Entry 2WKU (X-ray diffraction, 2.30 A resolution); this record covers chains B and D of the 4 polymer chains in the assembly.

Chain B (and D):
Protein: Acetyl-CoA acetyltransferase
Source organism: Zoogloea ramigera
Notes: EC 2.3.1.9; chain D of this document is another copy of the same molecule, construct and numbering; everything in this record applies to it too
Reference sequence: P07097 (THIL_ZOORA); the construct has insertions or renumbered stretches relative to UniProt, so the offset changes along the chain: 1-10 = UniProt 2-11; 12-392 = UniProt 12-392
Amino-acid sequence (392 residues; row label = number of the first residue in the row):
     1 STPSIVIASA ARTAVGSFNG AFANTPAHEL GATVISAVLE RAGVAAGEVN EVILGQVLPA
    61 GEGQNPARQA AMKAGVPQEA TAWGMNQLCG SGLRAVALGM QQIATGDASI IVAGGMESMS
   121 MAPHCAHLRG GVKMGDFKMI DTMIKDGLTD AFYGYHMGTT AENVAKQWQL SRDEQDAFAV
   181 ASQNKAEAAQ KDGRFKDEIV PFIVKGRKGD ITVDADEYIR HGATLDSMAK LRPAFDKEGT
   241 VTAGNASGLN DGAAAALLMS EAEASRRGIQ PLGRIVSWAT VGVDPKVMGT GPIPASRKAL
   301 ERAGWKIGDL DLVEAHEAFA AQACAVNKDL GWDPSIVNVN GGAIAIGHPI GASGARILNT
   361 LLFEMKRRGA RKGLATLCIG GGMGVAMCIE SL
Disordered / not traced: 1-3
Construct notes: engineered mutation His-316 (Asn in P07097)
Ligand contacts: D-mannose (DNO): Ala-8, Ser-9, Ala-10, Arg-41, Asp-197, Gln-270, Leu-272, Phe-363
UniProt features mapped onto this chain:
  - active site: Cys-89 (Acyl-thioester intermediate), His-348 (Proton acceptor), Cys-378 (Proton acceptor)

Interface between chain B and chain D:
Pairs across the interface - 16 pairs, chain B then chain D:
  Leu-128(B) with Gly-131(D); Val-132(D), hydrogen bond (backbone-backbone); Phe-137(D), hydrophobic
  Arg-129(B) with Gly-131(D); Val-132(D); Lys-133(D), hydrogen bond (side chain-backbone); Met-134(D)
  Gly-130(B) with Gly-131(D)
  Gly-131(B) with Leu-128(D); Arg-129(D); Gly-131(D)
  Val-132(B) with Leu-128(D), hydrogen bond (backbone-backbone); Arg-129(D)
  Lys-133(B) with Arg-129(D), hydrogen bond (backbone-side chain)
  Met-134(B) with Arg-129(D)
  Phe-137(B) with Leu-128(D), hydrophobic
Interface residues without a listed pair, chain D (8 interface residues in all): Gly-130

Overview:
Chain B and chain D each contribute 8 residues to their interface; the contacts include 4 hydrogen bonds.
Polar pairs include Arg-129(B)/Lys-133(D) and Leu-128(B)/Val-132(D). Ligands of chain B: D-mannose. From
UniProt: 3 active-site residues on chain B.
Both chains are Acetyl-CoA acetyltransferase (Zoogloea ramigera). Entry 2WKU (Biosynthetic thiolase from Z.
ramigera. the N316H mutant) was determined by X-ray diffraction (same publication as 2WKT, 2WKV, 2WL4, 2WL5
and 2WL6).
